Entry 8FUM (X-ray diffraction, 1.48 A resolution); this record covers chains A and E of the 8 polymer chains in the assembly.

Chain A (and E):
Name: Amidohydrolase
Organism: Rhodococcus wratislaviensis NBRC 100605
Notes: chain E of this document is another copy of the same molecule, construct and numbering; everything in this record applies to it too
UniProtKB: A0A402C2V4 (A0A402C2V4_RHOWR); residues 13-385 here correspond to UniProt positions 1-373 (UniProt number = residue number - 12)
Sequence (392 residues; each row starts with the number of its first residue; numbers below 1 keep their minus sign (Met-6 is residue -6)):
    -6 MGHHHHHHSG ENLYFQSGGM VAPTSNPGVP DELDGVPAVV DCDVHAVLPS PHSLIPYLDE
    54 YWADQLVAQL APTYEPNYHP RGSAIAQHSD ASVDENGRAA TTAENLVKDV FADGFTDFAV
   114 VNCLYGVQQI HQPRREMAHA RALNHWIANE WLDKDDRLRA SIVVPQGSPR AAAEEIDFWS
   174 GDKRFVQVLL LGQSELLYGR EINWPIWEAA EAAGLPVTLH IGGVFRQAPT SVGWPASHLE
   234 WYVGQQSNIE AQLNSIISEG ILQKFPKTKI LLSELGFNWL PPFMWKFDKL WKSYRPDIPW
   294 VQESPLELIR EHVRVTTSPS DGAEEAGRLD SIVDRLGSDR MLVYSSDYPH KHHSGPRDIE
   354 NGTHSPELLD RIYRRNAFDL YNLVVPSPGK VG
Disordered / not traced: -6 to 28, 379-385 (chain E: -6 to 27, 379-385)
Differences from the reference sequence: expression tag (-6 to 12)
Ion coordination: Fe ion: Asp36, His38, His213, Glu267, Asp340; Mg2+ near Gly107 (its only coordinating residue here)

Interface between chain A and chain E:
Contacting residue pairs (25; chain A residue first):
  Tyr54(A) - Pro289(E)  hydrogen bond (side chain-backbone)
  Tyr54(A) - Asp290(E)
  Gln125(A) - Asp290(E)  hydrogen bond
  Pro126(A) - Glu252(E)
  Arg127(A) - Trp293(E)
  Arg128(A) - Asp290(E)  salt bridge
  Gly160(A) - Arg193(E)  hydrogen bond (backbone-side chain)
  Gly160(A) - Ile195(E)
  Pro162(A) - Ile195(E)
  Arg163(A) - Glu194(E)  salt bridge
  Glu188(A) - Leu189(E)
  Glu188(A) - Arg193(E)  salt bridge
  Leu189(A) - Leu189(E)  hydrophobic
  Arg193(A) - Gly160(E)  hydrogen bond (side chain-backbone)
  Arg193(A) - Glu188(E)  salt bridge
  Arg193(A) - Arg219(E)
  Glu194(A) - Arg163(E)  salt bridge
  Ile195(A) - Gly160(E)
  Ile195(A) - Pro162(E)
  Ile195(A) - Ile195(E)  hydrophobic
  Arg219(A) - Arg193(E)
  Glu252(A) - Pro126(E)
  Pro289(A) - Tyr54(E)  hydrogen bond (backbone-side chain)
  Asp290(A) - Gln125(E)  hydrogen bond
  Asp290(A) - Arg128(E)  salt bridge
Also at the interface, not in a pair above, chain A (20 interface residues in all): Met130, Ser161, Trp293
Also at the interface, not in a pair above, chain E (20 interface residues in all): Arg127, Met130, Ser161

Overview:
The chain A/chain E interface involves 20 residues from each chain; the contacts include 6 hydrogen bonds and
6 salt bridges. Among the polar pairs are Arg128(A)-Asp290(E), Arg163(A)-Glu194(E) and Glu188(A)-Arg193(E).
Asp36(A), His38(A), His213(A), Glu267(A) and Asp340(A) coordinate a Fe ion ion.
Chain A and chain E are both Amidohydrolase (Rhodococcus wratislaviensis NBRC 100605); the structure, AibH1H2
metalated with Fe in the presence of Tris, was determined by X-ray diffraction, deposited together with 8FUL,
8FUN and 8FUO.
